6CZW - chains A and B; structure by X-ray diffraction, 1.60 A resolution.

# Chain A
Name: Endothelial PAS domain-containing protein 1
From: Homo sapiens
UniProt: Q99814 (EPAS1_HUMAN); numbering as in UniProt (aligned over 239-350)
Amino-acid sequence (117 residues; row label = number of the first residue in the row; note: 236 numbers in that range are skipped by the numbering (no residue carries them; nothing is unmodelled there); numbers below 1 keep their minus sign (Gly-2 is residue -2)):
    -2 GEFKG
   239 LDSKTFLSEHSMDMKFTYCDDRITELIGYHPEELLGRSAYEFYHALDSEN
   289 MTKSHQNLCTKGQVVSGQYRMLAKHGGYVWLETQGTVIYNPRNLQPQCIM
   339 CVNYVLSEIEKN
Disordered / not traced: -2 to -1, 330-333, 349-350
Differences from the reference sequence: expression tag (-2 to 2); engineered mutation Glu247 (Arg in Q99814)
Small-molecule neighbours: FO7 ({2-bromo-3-(3-chloro-5-fluorophenoxy)-6-[(difluoromethyl)sulfonyl]phenyl}methanol): Phe244, Ser246, His248, Met252, Phe254, Ala277, Phe280, Tyr281, Met289, Ser292, His293, Leu296, Val302, Ser304, Tyr307, Met309, Leu319, Thr321, Gly323, Ile337, Cys339, Asn341

# Chain B
Name: Aryl hydrocarbon receptor nuclear translocator
From: Homo sapiens
UniProt: P27540 (ARNT_HUMAN); residues 356-470 here = UniProt positions 356-470
Amino-acid sequence (121 residues; row label = number of the first residue in the row):
   350 GEFKGLNVCQPTRFISRHNIEGIFTFVDHRCVATVGYQPQELLGKNIVEF
   400 CHPEDQQLLRDSFQQVVKLKGQVLSVMFRFRSKNQEWLWMRTSSFTFQNP
   450 YSDEIEYIICTNTNVKNSSQE
Disordered / not traced: 350-357, 468-470
Differences from the reference sequence: expression tag (350-355); engineered mutation Arg362 (Glu in P27540)

# How chain A and chain B interact
Pairs across the interface (18):
  Lys253(A) with Glu370(B), salt bridge
  Arg275(A) with Arg409(B)
  Ser276(A) with Glu398(B)
  Tyr278(A) with Glu398(B)
  Glu279(A) with Glu398(B); Gln405(B), hydrogen bond (backbone-side chain); Arg409(B), salt bridge
  Ala283(A) with Arg430(B); Gln434(B); Trp436(B), hydrophobic
  Leu284(A) with Gln434(B)
  Ser286(A) with Arg430(B); Gln434(B)
  Glu287(A) with Tyr386(B); Lys432(B), salt bridge; Gln434(B), hydrogen bond (backbone-side chain)
  Leu310(A) with Pro402(B), hydrophobic
  Tyr316(A) with Pro402(B)
Interface residues without a listed pair, chain A (12 interface residues in all): Asp285
Interface residues without a listed pair, chain B (11 interface residues in all): Val397

# Overview
Chain A and chain B form an interface of 12 and 11 residues respectively; the contacts include 2 hydrogen
bonds and 3 salt bridges. Polar contacts include Lys253(A)-Glu370(B), Glu279(A)-Arg409(B) and
Glu287(A)-Lys432(B). Bound to chain A: compound FO7.
Here chain A is Endothelial PAS domain-containing protein 1 and chain B is Aryl hydrocarbon receptor nuclear
translocator, both from Homo sapiens. Entry 6CZW (Crystal structure of PT1940 bound to HIF2a-B*:ARNT-B*
complex) was determined by X-ray diffraction.
